PDB entry 9INA | X-ray diffraction, 2.96 A resolution | chain A

== Chain A ==
Protein: Rieske (2Fe-2S) domain protein
From: Comamonas testosteroni KF-1
Reference sequence: B7WRK8 (B7WRK8_COMTK); numbering as in UniProt (aligned over 1-424)
Sequence (447 residues; each row starts with the number of its first residue; numbers below 1 keep their minus sign (Met-22 is residue -22)):
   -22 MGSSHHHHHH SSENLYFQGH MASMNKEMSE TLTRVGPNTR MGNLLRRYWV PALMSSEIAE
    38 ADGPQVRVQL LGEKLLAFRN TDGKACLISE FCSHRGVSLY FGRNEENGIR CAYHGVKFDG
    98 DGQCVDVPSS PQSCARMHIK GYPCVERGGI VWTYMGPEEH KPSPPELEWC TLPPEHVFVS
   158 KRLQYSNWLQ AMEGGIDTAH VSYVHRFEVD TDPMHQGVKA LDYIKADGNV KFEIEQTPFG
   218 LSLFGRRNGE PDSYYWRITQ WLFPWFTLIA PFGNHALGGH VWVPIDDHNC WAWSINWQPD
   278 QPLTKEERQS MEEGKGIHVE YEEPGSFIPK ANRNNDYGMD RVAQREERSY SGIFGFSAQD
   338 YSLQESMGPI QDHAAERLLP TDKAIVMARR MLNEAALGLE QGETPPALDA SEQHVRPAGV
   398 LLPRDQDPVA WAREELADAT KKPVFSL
Not modelled in the structure: -22 to -16
Sequence notes: initiating methionine (-22); expression tag (-21 to 0)
Metal / ion sites: 2Fe-2S cluster Fe: Cys69, His71, Cys88, His91; Fe2+: His177, His182, Asp337
Small-molecule neighbours: 2Fe-2S cluster (FES): Cys69, His71, Arg72, Gly73, Val74, Cys88, Tyr90, His91, Gly92, Val93
What the authors report for this chain:
  - 2Fe-2S cluster coordination: Cys69, His71, Cys88, His91
  - Fe2+ coordination: His177, His182, Asp337
  - self-association interface (contacts with another copy of this molecule): Asp174
  - mutagenesis - V178A: unchanged catalytic activity on phthalate
  - mutagenesis - V178A/F249H: increased catalytic activity on phthalate
  - catalytic residues: Ile246 (proposed by the authors, not directly observed)
  - catalytic residues: Arg234, His257

== Overview ==
Chain A binds 2Fe-2S cluster. The 2Fe-2S cluster Fe site is built by Cys69, His71, Cys88 and His91. His177,
His182 and Asp337 coordinate Fe2+. The paper reports catalytic residues Ile246, Arg234 and His257; V178A/F249H
increase catalytic activity on phthalate.
Chain A is Rieske (2Fe-2S) domain protein (Comamonas testosteroni KF-1); the structure, Crystal Structure of
isophthalate dioxygenase from Comamonas testosteroni KF1, was determined by X-ray diffraction together with
9IOY from the same study.
